PDB entry 5LAI | X-ray diffraction, 2.50 A resolution | chains I and Y of the 28 polymer chains in the assembly

== Chain I ==
Protein: Proteasome subunit beta type-3
From: Saccharomyces cerevisiae (strain ATCC 204508 / S288c)
Notes: EC 3.4.25.1
Reference sequence: P25451 (PSB3_YEAST); residues 0-204 here correspond to UniProt positions 1-205 (UniProt number = residue number + 1)
Amino-acid sequence (205 residues; each row starts with the number of its first residue; numbering starts at 0):
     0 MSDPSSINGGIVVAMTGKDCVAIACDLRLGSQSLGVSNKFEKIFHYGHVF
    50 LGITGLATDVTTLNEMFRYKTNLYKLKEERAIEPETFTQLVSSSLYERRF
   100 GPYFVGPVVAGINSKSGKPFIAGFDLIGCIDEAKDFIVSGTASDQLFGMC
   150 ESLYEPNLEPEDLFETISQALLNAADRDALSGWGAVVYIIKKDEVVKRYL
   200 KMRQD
Disordered / not traced: 0
Ion coordination: Mg2+ site 1: Ala174, Asp177, Ser180; Mg2+ site 2: Asp204 (shared with Ala165(Y), Asp168(Y), Ser171(Y) of chain Y)
UniProt features mapped onto this chain:
  - modified residue: Ser30 (Phosphoserine)
  - cross-link: Lys69 (Glycyl lysine isopeptide (Lys-Gly) (interchain with G-Cter in ubiquitin))

== Chain Y ==
Protein: Proteasome subunit beta type-5
From: Saccharomyces cerevisiae (strain ATCC 204508 / S288c)
Notes: EC 3.4.25.1
Reference sequence: P30656 (PSB5_YEAST); residues 1-212 here correspond to UniProt positions 76-287 (UniProt number = residue number + 75)
Amino-acid sequence (212 residues; row label = number of the first residue in the row):
     1 TTTLAFRFQGGIIVAVDSRATAGNWVASQTVKKVIEINPFLLGTMAGGAA
    51 DCQFWETWLGSQCRLHELREKERISVAAASKILSNLVYQYKGAGLSMGTM
   101 ICGYTRKEGPTIYYVDSDGTRLKGDIFCVGSGQTFAYGVLDSNYKWDLSV
   151 EDALYLGKRSILAAAHRDAYSGGSVNLYHVTEDGWIYHGNHDVGELFWKV
   201 KEEEGSFNNVIG
Disordered / not traced: 1
Ion coordination: Mg2+: Ala165, Asp168, Ser171 (shared with Asp204(I) of chain I)
Ligand contacts: (2S,3S)-3-methylaziridine-2-carboxylic acid (3K4): Thr2, Thr3, Asp17, Arg19, Lys33, Val129, Gly130, Ser131, Gly132, Asp168, Tyr170, Ser171

== Interface between chain I and chain Y ==
Pairs across the interface (43; chain I residue first):
  Ser5(I) with Asn24(Y)
  Arg27(I) with Ala169(Y)
  Ser32(I) with Arg167(Y); Asp168(Y); Ala169(Y), hydrogen bond (backbone-backbone); Tyr170(Y)
  Leu33(I) with Phe135(Y), hydrophobic; Arg167(Y)
  Gly34(I) with Arg167(Y), hydrogen bond (backbone-side chain)
  Asn37(I) with Asn209(Y); Val210(Y)
  Lys38(I) with Asn209(Y), hydrogen bond (side chain-backbone)
  Gln144(I) with Trp25(Y)
  Asp175(I) with Gln29(Y), hydrogen bond (backbone-side chain)
  Arg176(I) with Trp25(Y); Val26(Y), hydrogen bond (side chain-backbone); Ala27(Y), hydrogen bond (side chain-backbone); Ser28(Y)
  Asp177(I) with Asn24(Y); Val26(Y)
  Ala178(I) with Asn24(Y), hydrogen bond (backbone-backbone); Val26(Y); Ala169(Y); Tyr170(Y), hydrophobic
  Leu179(I) with Asn24(Y)
  Trp182(I) with His166(Y), hydrogen bond (side chain-backbone); Arg167(Y)
  Lys200(I) with Trp198(Y); Gly212(Y)
  Met201(I) with Trp198(Y)
  Arg202(I) with Gly173(Y), hydrogen bond (side chain-backbone); Asp192(Y), salt bridge; Gly194(Y)
  Gln203(I) with His166(Y), hydrogen bond (backbone-side chain); Phe197(Y); Trp198(Y); Val210(Y)
  Asp204(I) with Arg19(Y), salt bridge; Ala165(Y); Ser171(Y); Gly172(Y); Gly173(Y), hydrogen bond (side chain-backbone); Val193(Y)
Other interface residues (no listed pair), chain I (21 interface residues in all): Gln31, Val35
Other interface residues (no listed pair), chain Y (26 interface residues in all): Ile211

== In short ==
The interface between chain I and chain Y involves 21 residues on one side and 26 on the other, with 11
hydrogen bonds and 2 salt bridges. Among the polar pairs are Arg202(I)-Asp192(Y), Asp204(I)-Arg19(Y) and
Gly34(I)-Arg167(Y). Bound to chain Y: (2S,3S)-3-methylaziridine-2-carboxylic acid.
Chain I is Proteasome subunit beta type-3 and chain Y is Proteasome subunit beta type-5, both from
Saccharomyces cerevisiae (strain ATCC 204508 / S288c); the structure, Ligand-induced aziridine-formation at
the yeast proteasomal subunit beta5 by sulfonate esters, was determined by X-ray diffraction, deposited
together with 5LAJ.
